Entry 7UTS (electron microscopy, 3.60 A resolution); this record covers chains C and D of the 10 polymer chains in the assembly.

Chain C (and D):
Molecule: Capsid protein VP1
Source organism: Canis lupus familiaris
Notes: chain D of this document is another copy of the same molecule, construct and numbering; everything in this record applies to it too
UniProtKB: Q11213 (CAPSD_PAVCB); residues 37-584 here correspond to UniProt positions 180-727 (UniProt number = residue number + 143)
Chain sequence (548 residues; each row starts with the number of its first residue):
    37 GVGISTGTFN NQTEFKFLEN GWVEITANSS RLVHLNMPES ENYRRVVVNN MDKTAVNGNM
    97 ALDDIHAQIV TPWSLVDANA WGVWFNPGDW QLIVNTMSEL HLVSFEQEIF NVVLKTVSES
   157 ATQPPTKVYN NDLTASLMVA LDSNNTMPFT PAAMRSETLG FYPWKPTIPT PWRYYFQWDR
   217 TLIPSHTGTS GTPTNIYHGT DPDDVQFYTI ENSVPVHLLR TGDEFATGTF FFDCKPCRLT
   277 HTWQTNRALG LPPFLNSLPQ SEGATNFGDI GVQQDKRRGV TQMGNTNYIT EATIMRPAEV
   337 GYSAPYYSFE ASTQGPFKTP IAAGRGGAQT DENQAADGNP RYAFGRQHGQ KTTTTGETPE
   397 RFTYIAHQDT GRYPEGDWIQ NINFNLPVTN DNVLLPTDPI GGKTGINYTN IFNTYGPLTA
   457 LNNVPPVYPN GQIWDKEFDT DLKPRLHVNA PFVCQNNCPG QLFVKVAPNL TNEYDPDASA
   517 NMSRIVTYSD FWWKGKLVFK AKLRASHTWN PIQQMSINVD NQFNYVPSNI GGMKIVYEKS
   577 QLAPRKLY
Unresolved in the structure: 37-67, 84-103, 113-144, 156-161, 167-172, 185-203, 214-235, 257-495, 531-584 (chain D: 37-65, 74-149, 156-161, 166-199, 203-501, 509-520, 531-584)
Swiss-Prot annotation at these positions:
  - binding site (Mg(2+)): Asn180

How chain C and chain D interact:
Residue-residue contacts (6):
  Tyr165(C) - Thr507(D)
  Tyr165(C) - Asn508(D)  hydrogen bond
  Tyr165(C) - Ile521(D)  hydrophobic
  Tyr524(C) - Thr507(D)
  Tyr524(C) - Asn508(D)  hydrogen bond
  Trp528(C) - Ala503(D)  hydrophobic
Also at the interface, not in a pair above, chain C (5 interface residues in all): Leu68, His70
Also at the interface, not in a pair above, chain D (5 interface residues in all): Leu506

Summary:
The chain C/chain D interface involves 5 residues from each chain, with 2 hydrogen bonds. Polar pairs include
Tyr165(C)-Asn508(D) and Tyr524(C)-Asn508(D). Curated annotation (UniProt) lists Mg2+-binding residue Asn180(C)
on chain C.
Both chains are Capsid protein VP1 (Canis lupus familiaris). Entry 7UTS (CPV Total-Fab Polyclonal A Site Fab)
was determined by electron microscopy, deposited together with 7UTP, 7UTR, 7UTU and 7UTV.
